Entry 6L9Z (X-ray diffraction, 2.50 A resolution); this record covers chains E and J of the 19 polymer chains in the assembly.

Chain E:
Molecule: Histone H3.1
From: Homo sapiens
UniProtKB: P68431 (H31_HUMAN); residues 0-135 here correspond to UniProt positions 1-136 (UniProt number = residue number + 1)
Sequence (136 residues; row label = number of the first residue in the row; numbering starts at 0):
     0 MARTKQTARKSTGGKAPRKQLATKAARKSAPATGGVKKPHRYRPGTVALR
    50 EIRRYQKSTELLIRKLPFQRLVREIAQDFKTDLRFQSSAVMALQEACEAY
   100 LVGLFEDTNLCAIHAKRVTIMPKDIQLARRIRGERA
Disordered / not traced: 0-35
UniProt features mapped onto this chain:
  - modified residue: Arg2 (Asymmetric dimethylarginine), Thr3 (Phosphothreonine), Lys4 (Allysine), Gln5 (5-glutamyl dopamine), Thr6 (Phosphothreonine), Arg8 (Citrulline), Lys9 (N6,N6,N6-trimethyllysine), Ser10 (ADP-ribosylserine), Thr11 (Phosphothreonine), Lys14 (N6-(2-hydroxyisobutyryl)lysine), Arg17 (Asymmetric dimethylarginine), Lys18 (N6-(2-hydroxyisobutyryl)lysine), Lys23 (N6-(2-hydroxyisobutyryl)lysine), Arg26 (Citrulline), Lys27 (N6,N6,N6-trimethyllysine), Ser28 (ADP-ribosylserine), Lys36 (N6,N6,N6-trimethyllysine), Lys37 (N6-methyllysine), Tyr41 (Phosphotyrosine), Lys56 (N6,N6,N6-trimethyllysine) and 8 more in UniProt
  - lipidation: Lys18 (N6-decanoyllysine)

Chain J:
Molecule: 338-nt DNA strand
From: other sequences
Sequence (338 nucleotides; row label = number of the first residue in the row):
     1 ATCGCGGTTTTTTTTCATGTGCCGGTCTCACACGTGCCTGGAGACTAGTA
    51 AGCGCTTCTAGTGGCGGTTAAAACGCGGTAGACAGCGCGTACGTGCGTTT
   101 AAGCGGTGCTAGAGCTGTCTACGACCAATTGAGCGGCCTCGGCACCGGGA
   151 TGCGTTTTTTTTTTGCGCTCCTGCTTTTTTTTTTCATGTGCCGGTCTCAC
   201 ACGTGCCTGGAGACTAGTAAGCGCTTCTAGTGGCGGTTAAAACGCGGTAG
   251 ACAGCGCGTACGTGCGTTTAAGCGGTGCTAGAGCTGTCTACGACCAATTG
   301 AGCGGCCTCGGCACCGGGATGCGTTTTTTTTCCGCGAT

Chain E / chain J interface:
Pairs across the interface (25):
  Lys37(E) with DT325(J), hydrogen bond to the phosphate
  His39(E) with DT324(J), sugar contact
  Tyr41(E) with DG323(J), phosphate contact; DT324(J), phosphate contact
  Arg42(E) with DA249(J), salt bridge to the phosphate; DT324(J), hydrogen bond to the phosphate
  Pro43(E) with DT248(J), phosphate contact; DA249(J), sugar contact
  Thr45(E) with DG323(J), phosphate contact; DT324(J), hydrogen bond to the phosphate
  Arg63(E) with DA240(J), hydrogen bond to the phosphate; DA241(J), salt bridge to the phosphate
  Arg72(E) with DT231(J), salt bridge to the phosphate
  Arg83(E) with DG230(J), phosphate contact; DT231(J), phosphate contact
  Phe84(E) with DG230(J), sugar contact; DT231(J), hydrogen bond to the phosphate
  Gln85(E) with DG230(J), phosphate contact
  Ser86(E) with DG230(J), hydrogen bond to the phosphate
  Arg116(E) with DA251(J), phosphate contact; DC252(J), phosphate contact
  Val117(E) with DA251(J), hydrogen bond to the phosphate
  Thr118(E) with DG250(J), phosphate contact; DA251(J), hydrogen bond to the phosphate
  Met120(E) with DC252(J), phosphate contact
Interface residues without a listed pair, chain E (19 interface residues in all): Arg40, Leu82, Lys115
Interface residues without a listed pair, chain J (13 interface residues in all): DT326

Summary:
19 residues of chain E and 13 residues of chain J are in contact; the contacts include 8 hydrogen bonds and 3
salt bridges. Polar contacts include Lys37(E)-DT325(J), Arg42(E)-DT324(J) and Thr45(E)-DT324(J).
Here chain E is Histone H3.1 (Homo sapiens) and chain J is a 338-nt DNA strand (other sequences). Entry 6L9Z
(338 bp di-nucleosome assembled with linker histone H1.X) was determined by X-ray diffraction, deposited
together with 7COW, 6LER, 6LA2 and 6LAB.
